1SWX - chain A; structure by X-ray diffraction, 1.65 A resolution.

[Chain A]
Name: Glycolipid transfer protein
Organism: Homo sapiens
UniProtKB: Q9NZD2 (GLTP_HUMAN); residues 1-209 here correspond to UniProt positions 0-208 (UniProt number = residue number - 1)
Amino-acid sequence (209 residues; numbered 1 to 209; the number before each row is that of its first residue):
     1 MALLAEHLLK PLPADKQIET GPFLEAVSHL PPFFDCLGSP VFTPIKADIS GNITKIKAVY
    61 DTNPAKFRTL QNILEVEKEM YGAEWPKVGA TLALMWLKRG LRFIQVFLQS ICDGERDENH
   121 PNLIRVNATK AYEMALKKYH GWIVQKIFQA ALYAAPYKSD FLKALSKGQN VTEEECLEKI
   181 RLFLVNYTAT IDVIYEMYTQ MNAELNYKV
Not modelled in the structure: 1-7, 168-171
Reported in the primary citation:
  - mutagenesis - W85R: decreased expression

[In short]
From the paper: W85R reduces expression.
Chain A is Glycolipid transfer protein (Homo sapiens); the structure, Crystal structure of a human glycolipid
transfer protein in apo-form, was determined by X-ray diffraction, deposited together with 1SX6.
